Entry 5XKE (X-ray diffraction, 2.60 A resolution); this record covers chains C and D of the 6 polymer chains in the assembly.

Chain C:
Protein: Tubulin alpha-1B chain
From: Sus scrofa
Reference sequence: Q2XVP4 (TBA1B_PIG); numbering as in UniProt (aligned over 1-451)
Sequence (451 residues; row label = number of the first residue in the row):
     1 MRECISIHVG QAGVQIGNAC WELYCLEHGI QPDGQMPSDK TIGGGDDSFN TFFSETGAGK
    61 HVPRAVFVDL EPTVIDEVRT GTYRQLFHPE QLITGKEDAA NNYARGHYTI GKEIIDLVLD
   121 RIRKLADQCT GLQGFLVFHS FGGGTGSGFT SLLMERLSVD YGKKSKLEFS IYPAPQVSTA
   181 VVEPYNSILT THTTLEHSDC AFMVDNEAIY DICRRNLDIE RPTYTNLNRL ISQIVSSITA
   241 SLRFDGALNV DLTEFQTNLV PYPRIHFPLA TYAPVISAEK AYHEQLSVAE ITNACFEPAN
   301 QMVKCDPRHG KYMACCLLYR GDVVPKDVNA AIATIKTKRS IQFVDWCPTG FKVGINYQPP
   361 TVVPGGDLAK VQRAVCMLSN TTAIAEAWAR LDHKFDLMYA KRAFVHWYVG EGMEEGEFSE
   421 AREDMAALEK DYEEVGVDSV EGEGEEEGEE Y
Disordered / not traced: 441-451
Metal / ion sites: Ca2+: Asp39, Thr41, Gly44, Glu55
Residues lining bound ligands:
  - GTP (guanosine-5'-triphosphate): Gly10, Gln11, Ala12, Gln15, Ile16, Asp69, Asp98, Ala99, Ala100, Asn101, Ser140, Gly142, Gly143, Gly144, Thr145, Gly146, Ile171, Pro173, Val177, Ser178, Thr179, Glu183, Asn206, Tyr224, Leu227, Asn228, Ile231
  - LON ((7S)-1,2,3,10-tetramethoxy-7-(methylamino)-6,7-dihydro-5H-benzo[a]heptalen-9-one): Ser178, Thr179, Ala180, Val181

Chain D:
Protein: Tubulin beta chain
From: Sus scrofa
Reference sequence: F2Z5B2 (F2Z5B2_PIG); residue numbers follow UniProt; this construct covers 1-445
Sequence (445 residues; each row starts with the number of its first residue):
     1 MREIVHIQAG QCGNQIGAKF WEVISDEHGI DPTGSYHGDS DLQLERINVY YNEATGNKYV
    61 PRAILVDLEP GTMDSVRSGP FGQIFRPDNF VFGQSGAGNN WAKGHYTEGA ELVDSVLDVV
   121 RKESESCDCL QGFQLTHSLG GGTGSGMGTL LISKIREEYP DRIMNTFSVM PSPKVSDTVV
   181 EPYNATLSVH QLVENTDETY CIDNEALYDI CFRTLKLTTP TYGDLNHLVS ATMSGVTTCL
   241 RFPGQLNADL RKLAVNMVPF PRLHFFMPGF APLTSRGSQQ YRALTVPELT QQMFDSKNMM
   301 AACDPRHGRY LTVAAIFRGR MSMKEVDEQM LNVQNKNSSY FVEWIPNNVK TAVCDIPPRG
   361 LKMSATFIGN STAIQELFKR ISEQFTAMFR RKAFLHWYTG EGMDEMEFTE AESNMNDLVS
   421 EYQQYQDATA DEQGEFEEEG EEDEA
Disordered / not traced: 274-283, 432-445
Sequence notes: conflict Gly440 (Glu in F2Z5B2), Glu441 (Gly in F2Z5B2)
Residues lining bound ligands:
  - GTP (guanosine-5'-triphosphate): Gly10, Gln11, Cys12, Gln15, Ile16, Asp67, Ala97, Gly98, Asn99, Ser138, Gly140, Gly141, Gly142, Thr143, Gly144, Ser145, Val169, Pro171, Val175, Ser176, Glu181, Asn204, Leu207, Tyr222, Leu225, Asn226
  - LON ((7S)-1,2,3,10-tetramethoxy-7-(methylamino)-6,7-dihydro-5H-benzo[a]heptalen-9-one): Val236, Cys239, Leu240, Leu246, Ala248, Asp249, Lys252, Leu253, Asn256, Met257, Thr312, Val313, Ala314, Ala315, Ile316, Asn348, Lys350, Ala352, Ile368

Chain C / chain D interface:
Pairs across the interface (58; chain C residue first):
  Glu71(C) with Asn247(D), hydrogen bond
  Thr73(C) with Asn247(D)
  Lys96(C) with Asp128(D), salt bridge; Cys129(D)
  Glu97(C) with Arg2(D), salt bridge; Cys129(D), hydrogen bond; Arg162(D), salt bridge
  Asp98(C) with Asn247(D); Asp249(D); Lys252(D), salt bridge
  Ala100(C) with Arg251(D); Lys252(D); Val255(D)
  Asn101(C) with Lys252(D); Asn256(D), hydrogen bond
  Arg105(C) with Arg251(D)
  Pro175(C) with Asn347(D)
  Ser178(C) with Lys350(D)
  Thr179(C) with Asn256(D)
  Ala180(C) with Asn256(D); Lys350(D), hydrogen bond (backbone-side chain)
  Val181(C) with Asn256(D), hydrogen bond (backbone-side chain); Ile345(D), hydrophobic; Pro346(D); Asn347(D); Lys350(D)
  Val182(C) with Asn256(D)
  Glu220(C) with Lys324(D)
  Arg221(C) with Met323(D); Asp327(D), salt bridge
  Thr223(C) with Gln245(D)
  Lys394(C) with Pro346(D); Asn347(D)
  Leu397(C) with Glu343(D); Trp344(D); Pro346(D), hydrophobic; Ala430(D), hydrophobic
  Met398(C) with Trp344(D), hydrogen bond (backbone-backbone); Pro346(D)
  Lys401(C) with Phe260(D); Trp344(D); Thr429(D), hydrogen bond (side chain-backbone)
  Arg402(C) with Phe260(D)
  Ala403(C) with Pro259(D); Phe260(D), hydrophobic
  Phe404(C) with Val255(D); Asn256(D); Val258(D); Pro259(D), hydrogen bond (backbone-backbone); Thr312(D); Ile345(D), hydrophobic
  His406(C) with Val258(D); Pro259(D); Phe260(D); Pro261(D)
  Trp407(C) with Ala254(D), hydrogen bond (side chain-backbone); Val255(D); Val258(D), hydrogen bond (side chain-backbone)
Interface residues without a listed pair, chain C (31 interface residues in all): Gln11, Val74, Tyr210, Tyr224, Glu411
Interface residues without a listed pair, chain D (33 interface residues in all): Arg46, Leu130, Asp197, Asn348, Ala428

Overview:
The interface between chain C and chain D involves 31 residues on one side and 33 on the other; the contacts
include 10 hydrogen bonds and 5 salt bridges. Among the polar pairs are Lys96(C)-Asp128(D), Glu97(C)-Arg2(D)
and Glu97(C)-Arg162(D).
Chain C is Tubulin alpha-1B chain and chain D is Tubulin beta chain, both from Sus scrofa; the structure,
Crystal structure of T2R-TTL-Demecolcine complex, was determined by X-ray diffraction.
